Entry 2WDC (X-ray diffraction, 1.50 A resolution); this record covers chain A.

== Chain A ==
Protein: Sulfur oxidation protein soxb
Organism: Thermus thermophilus
Notes: EC 3.12.2.1
UniProtKB: Q72IT0 (Q72IT0_THET2); residue numbers follow UniProt; this construct covers 24-573
Sequence (562 residues; numbered 12 to 573; the number before each row is that of its first residue):
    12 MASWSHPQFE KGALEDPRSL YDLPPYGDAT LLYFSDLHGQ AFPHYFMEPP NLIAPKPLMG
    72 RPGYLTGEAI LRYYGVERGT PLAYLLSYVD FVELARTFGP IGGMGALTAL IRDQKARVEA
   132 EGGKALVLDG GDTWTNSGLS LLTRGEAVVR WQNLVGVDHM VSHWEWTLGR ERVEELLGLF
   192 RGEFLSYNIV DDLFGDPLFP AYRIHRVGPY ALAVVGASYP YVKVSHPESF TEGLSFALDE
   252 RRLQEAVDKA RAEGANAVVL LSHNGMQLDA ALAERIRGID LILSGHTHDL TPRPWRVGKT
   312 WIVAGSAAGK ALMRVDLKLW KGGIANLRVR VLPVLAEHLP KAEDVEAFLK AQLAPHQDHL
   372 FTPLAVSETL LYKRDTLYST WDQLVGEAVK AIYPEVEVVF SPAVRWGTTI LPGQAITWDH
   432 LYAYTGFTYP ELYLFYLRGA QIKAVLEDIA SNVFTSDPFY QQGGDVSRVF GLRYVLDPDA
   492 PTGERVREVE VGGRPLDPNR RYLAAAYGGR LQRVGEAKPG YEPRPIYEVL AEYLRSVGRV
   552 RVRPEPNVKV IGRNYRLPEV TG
Not modelled in the structure: 12-31
Bound ions: Mn2+ site 1: Asp47, His49, Asp143, His299; Mn2+ site 2: Asp143, His174, His274, His297
Small-molecule neighbours:
  - tertiary-butyl alcohol (TBU), molecule 1: Phe53, Leu360, Lys361, Leu364, Ala365, Gln368, Phe372
  - tertiary-butyl alcohol (TBU), molecule 2: Pro92, Phe109, Leu346, His349
  - tertiary-butyl alcohol (TBU), molecule 3: Leu152, Leu153, Tyr433, Tyr538
  - tertiary-butyl alcohol (TBU), molecule 4: Glu157, Arg161, Arg183, Glu186, Leu187, Leu190
  - tertiary-butyl alcohol (TBU), molecule 5: Leu188, Gly193, Glu194, Phe195, Phe210, Pro211
  - tertiary-butyl alcohol (TBU), molecule 6: Ala402, Ile403, Glu543, Tyr544, Ser547, Val548
From the paper describing this entry:
  - Mn2+ coordination: Asp143
  - catalytic residues: Arg416 (proposed by the authors, not directly observed)

== Overview ==
Ligands of chain A: 6 copies of tertiary-butyl alcohol. The Mn2+ site 1 is built by Asp47, His49, Asp143 and
His299. Asp143, His174, His274 and His297 form the Mn2+ site 2. From the paper: the catalytic residue Arg416;
Mn2+ coordination by Asp143.
Chain A is Sulfur oxidation protein soxb (Thermus thermophilus); the structure, Termus thermophilus Sulfate
thiohydrolase SoxB in complex with glycerol, was determined by X-ray diffraction together with 2WDD, 2WDE and
2WDF from the same study.
